2W9D - chains H and L; structure by X-ray diffraction, 1.57 A resolution.

== Chain H ==
Molecule: Icsm 18-anti-prp therapeutic fab heavy chain
From: Mus musculus
Notes: antibody fragment or engineered binder
Amino-acid sequence (215 residues; each row starts with the number of its first residue):
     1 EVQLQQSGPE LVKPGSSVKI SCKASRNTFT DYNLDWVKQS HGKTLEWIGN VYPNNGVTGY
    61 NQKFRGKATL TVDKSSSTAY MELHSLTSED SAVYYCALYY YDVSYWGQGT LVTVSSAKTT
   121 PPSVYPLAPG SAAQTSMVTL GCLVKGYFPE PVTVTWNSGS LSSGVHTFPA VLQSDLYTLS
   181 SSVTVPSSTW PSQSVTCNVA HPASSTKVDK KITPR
Disulfides: C22-C96, C142-C197

== Chain L ==
Molecule: Icsm 18-anti-prp therapeutic fab light chain
From: Mus musculus
Notes: antibody fragment or engineered binder
Amino-acid sequence (212 residues; row label = number of the first residue in the row):
     1 EIVLTQSPAI MSASPGEKVT MTCSASSSVS YMHWYQQKSG TSPKRWIYDT SKLASGVPAR
    61 FSGSGSGTSY SLTISSMEAE DAATYFCHQW RSNPYTFGGG TKLEIKRADA APTVSIFPPS
   121 SEQLTSGGAS VVCFLNNFYP KDINVKWKID GSERQNGVLN SWTDQDSKDS TYSMSSTLTL
   181 TKDEYERHNS YTCEATHKTS TSPIVKSFNR NE
Disordered / not traced: 212
Modified / non-standard residues: E1 (pyroglutamic acid; PCA)
Disulfides: C23-C87, C133-C193

== Interface between chain H and chain L ==
Pairs across the interface (61):
  Q39(H) with Q37(L), hydrogen bond
  K43(H) with F86(L)
  L45(H) with F86(L), hydrophobic; F97(L)
  W47(H) with P94(L), hydrophobic; Y95(L)
  Y60(H) with N93(L), hydrogen bond (backbone-side chain)
  N61(H) with P94(L)
  Y95(H) with Q37(L), hydrogen bond; T41(L); S42(L); P43(L)
  Y99(H) with Y35(L), hydrogen bond; R45(L); W90(L), hydrophobic
  Y101(H) with R45(L), hydrogen bond (backbone-side chain)
  D102(H) with Y48(L)
  V103(H) with R45(L)
  S104(H) with R45(L)
  W106(H) with Y35(L), hydrophobic; S42(L); P43(L)
  G107(H) with S42(L), hydrogen bond (backbone-side chain)
  Q108(H) with S42(L)
  Y125(H) with S120(L); E122(L); Q123(L); S126(L)
  P126(H) with S120(L)
  L127(H) with F117(L)
  A128(H) with F117(L)
  T139(H) with S115(L); F117(L)
  L143(H) with S130(L)
  K145(H) with Q123(L); S130(L); T179(L)
  H166(H) with N136(L); N137(L), hydrogen bond; S173(L), hydrogen bond
  F168(H) with F134(L), hydrophobic; N136(L); S161(L); T163(L); S173(L); M174(L); S175(L)
  P169(H) with S161(L), hydrogen bond (backbone-side chain); W162(L)
  V171(H) with L159(L), hydrophobic; N160(L)
  Q173(H) with V158(L); L159(L)
  S180(H) with F134(L); S175(L), hydrogen bond
  S181(H) with F134(L)
  S182(H) with F134(L); N136(L), hydrogen bond
  R215(H) with P118(L), hydrogen bond (side chain-backbone); P119(L), hydrogen bond (side chain-backbone); S120(L)
Interface residues without a listed pair, chain H (43 interface residues in all): D35, V37, E46, N50, Q62, G109, P129, G130, L140, G141, T167, T178
Interface residues without a listed pair, chain L (39 interface residues in all): E1, H88, V132, T177

== Overview ==
Chain H and chain L form an interface of 43 and 39 residues respectively, with 13 hydrogen bonds. Polar pairs
include Q39(H)-Q37(L), Y60(H)-N93(L) and Y95(H)-Q37(L).
Chain H is Icsm 18-anti-prp therapeutic fab heavy chain and chain L is Icsm 18-anti-prp therapeutic fab light
chain, both from Mus musculus; the structure, Structure of Fab fragment of the ICSM 18 - anti-Prp therapeutic
antibody at 1.57 A resolution, was determined by X-ray diffraction, deposited together with 2W9E.
